5KNC - chains C and F of the 8 polymer chains in the assembly; structure by X-ray diffraction, 3.02 A resolution.

== Chain C ==
Protein: V-type sodium ATPase catalytic subunit A
Organism: Enterococcus hirae ATCC 9790
Notes: EC 3.6.3.15
UniProt: Q08636 (NTPA_ENTHA); numbering as in UniProt (aligned over 1-593)
Sequence (600 residues; row label = number of the first residue in the row; numbers below 1 keep their minus sign (Gly-6 is residue -6)):
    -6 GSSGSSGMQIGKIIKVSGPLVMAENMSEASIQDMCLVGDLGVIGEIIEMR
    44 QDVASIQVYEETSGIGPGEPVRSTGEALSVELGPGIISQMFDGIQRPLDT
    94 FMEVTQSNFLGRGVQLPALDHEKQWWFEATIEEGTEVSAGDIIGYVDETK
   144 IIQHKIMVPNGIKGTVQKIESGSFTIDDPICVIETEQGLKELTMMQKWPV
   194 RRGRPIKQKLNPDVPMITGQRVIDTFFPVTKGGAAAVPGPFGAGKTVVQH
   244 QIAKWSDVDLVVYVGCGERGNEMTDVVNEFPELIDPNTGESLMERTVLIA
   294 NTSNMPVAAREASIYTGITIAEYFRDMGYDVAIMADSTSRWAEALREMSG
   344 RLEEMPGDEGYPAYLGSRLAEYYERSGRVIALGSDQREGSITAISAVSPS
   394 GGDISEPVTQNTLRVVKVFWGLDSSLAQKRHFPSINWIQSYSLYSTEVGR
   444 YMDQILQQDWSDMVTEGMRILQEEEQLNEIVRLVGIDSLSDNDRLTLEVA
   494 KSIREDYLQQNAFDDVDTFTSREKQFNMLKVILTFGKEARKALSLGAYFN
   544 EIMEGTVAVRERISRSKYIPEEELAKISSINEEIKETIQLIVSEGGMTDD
Not modelled in the structure: -6 to 0, 587-593
Differences from the reference sequence: expression tag (-6 to 0)
Ion coordination: Mg2+: Thr239 (together with ADP)
Residues lining bound ligands: ADP (adenosine-5'-diphosphate): Pro233, Phe234, Gly235, Ala236, Gly237, Lys238, Thr239, Val240, Glu265, Phe425, Pro426, Gln503, Asn504, Ala505, Phe506
Curated features (UniProtKB/Swiss-Prot):
  - binding site (ATP): Gly232 to Thr239
Reported in the primary citation:
  - binding site for ADP: Lys238, Arg262

== Chain F ==
Protein: V-type sodium ATPase subunit B
Organism: Enterococcus hirae ATCC 9790
UniProt: Q08637 (NTPB_ENTHA); residue numbers follow UniProt; this construct covers 1-458
Sequence (465 residues; numbered -6 to 458; the number before each row is that of its first residue; numbers below 1 keep their minus sign (Gly-6 is residue -6)):
    -6 GSSGSSGMIKEYRTIKEVVGPLMAVEKVSGVKYEELIEVRMQNGEIRRGQ
    44 VLEVQEDKAMVQIFEGTSGINLKNSSVRFLGHPLQLGVSEDMIGRVFDGL
    94 GRPKDNGPEILPEKYLDINGEVINPIARDYPDEFIQTGISAIDHLNTLVR
   144 GQKLPVFSGSGLPHKELAAQIARQATVLDSSDDFAVVFAAIGITFEEAEF
   194 FMEDFRQTGAIDRSVMFMNLANDPAIERIATPRMALTAAEYLAYEKGMHV
   244 LVIMTDMTNYAEALREISAARREVPGRRGYPGYLYTNLATLFERAGRIRG
   294 LKGSVTQIPILTMPEDDKTHPIPDLTGYITEGQIILTRELYKSGIQPPID
   344 VLPSLSRLKDKGTGAGKTREDHAATMNQLFAAYAQGKQAKELAVVLGESA
   394 LSDIDKIYAKFAERFENEYVNQGFYTNRTITETLDLGWELLAMLPRTELK
   444 RIKDDLLDKYLPEGK
Not modelled in the structure: -6 to 0, 456-458
Differences from the reference sequence: expression tag (-6 to 0)
Residues lining bound ligands: ADP (adenosine-5'-diphosphate): Leu348, Ser349, Arg350, Lys352, Asp353
Reported in the primary citation:
  - binding site for ADP: Arg350

== How chain C and chain F interact ==
Contacting residue pairs (121):
  Ile7(C) - Gln48(F)
  Ile7(C) - Glu49(F)  hydrogen bond (backbone-backbone)
  Lys8(C) - Glu46(F)  salt bridge
  Lys8(C) - Val47(F)
  Lys8(C) - Gln48(F)
  Val9(C) - Tyr26(F)  hydrophobic
  Val9(C) - Glu46(F)
  Val9(C) - Val47(F)  hydrogen bond (backbone-backbone)
  Ser10(C) - Arg264(F)
  Gly11(C) - Tyr26(F)
  Thr55(C) - Tyr26(F)
  Ser56(C) - Tyr26(F)
  Ser56(C) - Glu27(F)  hydrogen bond
  Gly57(C) - Lys25(F)
  Gly57(C) - Tyr26(F)  hydrogen bond (backbone-backbone)
  Ile58(C) - Lys25(F)
  Ile58(C) - Tyr26(F)  hydrogen bond (backbone-backbone)
  Gly59(C) - Val24(F)
  Gly59(C) - Lys25(F)
  Pro60(C) - Val24(F)
  Pro60(C) - Val47(F)
  Glu62(C) - Lys25(F)  salt bridge
  Met83(C) - Pro118(F)  hydrophobic
  Met83(C) - Ile119(F)  hydrophobic
  Leu91(C) - Asn117(F)
  Leu91(C) - Pro118(F)  hydrophobic
  Leu91(C) - Ile119(F)  hydrophobic
  Asp92(C) - Ile119(F)
  Met95(C) - Ala120(F)  hydrophobic
  Met95(C) - Arg292(F)
  Asn101(C) - Ile116(F)
  Asn101(C) - Asn117(F)  hydrogen bond (backbone-backbone)
  Asn101(C) - Ala120(F)
  Phe102(C) - Glu114(F)
  Phe102(C) - Val115(F)
  Phe102(C) - Ile116(F)  hydrophobic
  Phe102(C) - Tyr237(F)  hydrophobic
  Leu103(C) - Glu114(F)
  Leu103(C) - Val115(F)  hydrogen bond (backbone-backbone)
  Leu103(C) - Asn117(F)
  Pro233(C) - Tyr321(F)
  Phe234(C) - Lys311(F)
  Phe234(C) - Gly320(F)
  Phe234(C) - Tyr321(F)  hydrophobic
  Phe234(C) - Gln326(F)
  Phe234(C) - Arg350(F)
  Gly235(C) - Leu348(F)
  Gly235(C) - Arg350(F)
  Gly260(C) - Tyr278(F)  hydrogen bond (backbone-side chain)
  Arg262(C) - Glu286(F)
  Arg262(C) - Gly320(F)  hydrogen bond (side chain-backbone)
  Arg262(C) - Tyr321(F)  hydrogen bond (side chain-backbone)
  Arg262(C) - Ile322(F)  hydrogen bond (side chain-backbone)
  Arg262(C) - Thr323(F)  hydrogen bond (side chain-backbone)
  Arg262(C) - Arg350(F)
  Gly263(C) - Glu286(F)  hydrogen bond (backbone-side chain)
  Asn264(C) - Arg121(F)
  Asn264(C) - Tyr123(F)
  Asn264(C) - Pro124(F)
  Asn264(C) - Glu324(F)
  Thr267(C) - Pro118(F)  hydrogen bond (side chain-backbone)
  Thr267(C) - Arg121(F)
  Asp268(C) - Tyr123(F)
  Asp268(C) - Lys354(F)  salt bridge
  Glu272(C) - Lys354(F)
  Thr295(C) - Val115(F)
  Ser296(C) - Tyr278(F)
  Ser296(C) - Thr279(F)
  Ser296(C) - Ala282(F)
  Ser296(C) - Glu286(F)
  Asn297(C) - Val115(F)
  Asn297(C) - Ala282(F)
  Asn297(C) - Thr283(F)
  Asn297(C) - Glu286(F)
  Met298(C) - Val115(F)  hydrophobic
  Arg303(C) - Tyr278(F)
  Arg303(C) - Thr279(F)  hydrogen bond
  Arg333(C) - Tyr278(F)  hydrogen bond
  Arg333(C) - Tyr321(F)
  Glu336(C) - Tyr278(F)
  Glu340(C) - Gly275(F)
  Glu340(C) - Tyr276(F)
  Glu340(C) - Thr279(F)  hydrogen bond
  Gly343(C) - Val267(F)
  Arg344(C) - Tyr276(F)
  Glu346(C) - Val267(F)
  Ser391(C) - Tyr321(F)
  Pro392(C) - Tyr321(F)  hydrogen bond (backbone-side chain)
  Ser393(C) - Arg270(F)
  Ser393(C) - Asp317(F)
  Ser393(C) - Tyr321(F)
  Gly394(C) - Thr312(F)
  Gly394(C) - Asp317(F)  hydrogen bond (backbone-side chain)
  Gly394(C) - Tyr321(F)
  Gln421(C) - Leu345(F)
  Gln421(C) - Pro346(F)
  Lys422(C) - Ala377(F)
  Lys422(C) - Arg444(F)  hydrogen bond (backbone-side chain)
  Arg423(C) - Asn139(F)
  Arg423(C) - Val344(F)
  Arg423(C) - Leu345(F)  hydrogen bond (side chain-backbone)
  Arg423(C) - Ser347(F)  hydrogen bond (side chain-backbone)
  Arg423(C) - Asn370(F)
  Arg423(C) - Phe373(F)
  Arg423(C) - Arg444(F)  hydrogen bond (backbone-side chain)
  Arg475(C) - Gln381(F)
  Lys494(C) - Lys443(F)
  Glu498(C) - Lys443(F)  salt bridge
  Gln502(C) - Arg444(F)  hydrogen bond
  Asn504(C) - Asn370(F)
  Phe506(C) - Asp353(F)
  Asp507(C) - Lys446(F)  salt bridge
  Ser557(C) - Lys443(F)
  Arg558(C) - Arg439(F)
  Arg558(C) - Leu442(F)  hydrogen bond (side chain-backbone)
  Arg558(C) - Ile445(F)  hydrogen bond (side chain-backbone)
  Arg558(C) - Lys446(F)
  Arg558(C) - Asp447(F)
  Arg558(C) - Leu450(F)
  Tyr561(C) - Lys443(F)  hydrogen bond (side chain-backbone)
  Tyr561(C) - Arg444(F)
Other interface residues (no listed pair), chain C (65 interface residues in all): Gly104, Glu261, Asn271, Ala293, Val300, Gly395, His424, Glu554
Other interface residues (no listed pair), chain F (71 interface residues in all): Leu45, Pro76, Asp122, Lys146, Phe150, Ile291, Leu294, Pro316, Ala374, Leu385, Thr440

== In short ==
Chain C and chain F form an interface of 65 and 71 residues respectively, with 27 hydrogen bonds and 5 salt
bridges. Polar pairs include Lys8(C)-Glu46(F), Glu62(C)-Lys25(F) and Asp268(C)-Lys354(F). ADP is bound between
chain C and chain F. The paper reports a binding site for ADP at Lys238(C), Arg262(C) and Arg350(F).
Chain C is V-type sodium ATPase catalytic subunit A and chain F is V-type sodium ATPase subunit B, both from
Enterococcus hirae ATCC 9790; the structure, Crystal structure of the 3 ADP-bound V1 complex, was determined
by X-ray diffraction together with 5KNB and 5KND from the same study.
